Entry 8XP1 (electron microscopy, 4.40 A resolution (low resolution: residue-level contacts below are approximate; hydrogen-bond / salt-bridge calls are withheld)); this record covers chains S and u of the 21 polymer chains in the assembly.

Chain S:
Protein: Flagellar motor switch protein FliM
Organism: Salmonella enterica subsp. enterica serovar Typhimurium str. LT2
Reference sequence: P26418 (FLIM_SALTY); residues 1-334 here = UniProt positions 1-334
Chain sequence (334 residues; row label = number of the first residue in the row):
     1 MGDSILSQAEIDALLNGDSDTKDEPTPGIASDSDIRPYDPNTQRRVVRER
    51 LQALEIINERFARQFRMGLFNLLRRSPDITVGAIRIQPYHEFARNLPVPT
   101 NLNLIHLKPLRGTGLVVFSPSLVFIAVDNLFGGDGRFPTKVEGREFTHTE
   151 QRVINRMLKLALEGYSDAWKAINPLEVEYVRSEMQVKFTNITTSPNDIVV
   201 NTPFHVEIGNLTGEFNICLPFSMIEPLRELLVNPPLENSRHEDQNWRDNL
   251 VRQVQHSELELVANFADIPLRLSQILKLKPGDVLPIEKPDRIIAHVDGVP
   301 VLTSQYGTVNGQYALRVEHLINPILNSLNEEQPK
Not modelled in the structure: 1-4, 17-33, 323-334

Chain u:
Protein: Flagellar motor switch protein FliN
Organism: Salmonella enterica subsp. enterica serovar Typhimurium str. LT2
Reference sequence: P26419 (FLIN_SALTY); residue numbers follow UniProt; this construct covers 1-137
Chain sequence (137 residues; row label = number of the first residue in the row):
     1 MSDMNNPSDENTGALDDLWADALNEQKATTTKSAADAVFQQLGGGDVSGA
    51 MQDIDLIMDIPVKLTVELGRTRMTIKELLRLTQGSVVALDGLAGEPLDIL
   101 INGYLIAQGEVVVVADKYGVRITDIITPSERMRRLSR
Not modelled in the structure: 1-50

Interface between chain S and chain u:
Residue-residue contacts (4; chain S residue first):
  Asn238(S) - Thr82(u)
  Trp246(S) - Leu81(u)
  Trp246(S) - Thr82(u)
  Arg247(S) - Thr82(u)
Also at the interface, not in a pair above, chain S (8 interface residues in all): Pro234, Leu250, Val251, Val254, Asp297
Also at the interface, not in a pair above, chain u (7 interface residues in all): Arg72, Leu78, Leu79, Gln83, Val86

Overview:
The interface between chain S and chain u involves 8 residues on one side and 7 on the other.
Chain S is Flagellar motor switch protein FliM and chain u is Flagellar motor switch protein FliN, both from
Salmonella enterica subsp. enterica serovar Typhimurium str. LT2; the structure, Cryo-EM structure of the
protomers of the C ring in the CW state, was determined by electron microscopy (same publication as 8WHT,
8WIW, 8WK3, 8WK4, 8WKI, 8WKK and 11 further entries).
